PDB entry 1M6X | X-ray diffraction, 2.80 A resolution | chains B and D of the 10 polymer chains in the assembly

Chain B:
Name: Flp recombinase
From: Saccharomyces cerevisiae
Notes: fragment: Flpe
UniProt: P03870 (FLP_YEAST); numbering as in UniProt (aligned over 1-423)
Amino-acid sequence (423 residues; numbered 1 to 423; the number before each row is that of its first residue):
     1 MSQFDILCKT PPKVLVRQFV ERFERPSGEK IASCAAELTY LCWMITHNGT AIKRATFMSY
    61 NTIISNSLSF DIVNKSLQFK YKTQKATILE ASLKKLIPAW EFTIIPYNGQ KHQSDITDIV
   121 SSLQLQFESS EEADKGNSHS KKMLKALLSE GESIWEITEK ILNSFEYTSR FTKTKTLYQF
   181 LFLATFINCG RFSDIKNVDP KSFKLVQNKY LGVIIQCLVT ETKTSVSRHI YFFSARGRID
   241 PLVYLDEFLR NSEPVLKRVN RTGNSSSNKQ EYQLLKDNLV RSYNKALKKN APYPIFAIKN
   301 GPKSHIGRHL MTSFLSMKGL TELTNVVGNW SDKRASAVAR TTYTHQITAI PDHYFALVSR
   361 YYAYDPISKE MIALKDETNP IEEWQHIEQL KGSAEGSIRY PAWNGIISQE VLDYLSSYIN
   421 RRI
Unresolved in the structure: 1, 110-113, 130-135, 333-342, 423
Differences from the reference sequence: engineered mutation Ser2 (Pro in P03870), Ser33 (Leu in P03870), Asn108 (Tyr in P03870), Pro294 (Ser in P03870)
Swiss-Prot annotation at these positions:
  - active site: Tyr343 (O-(3'-phospho-DNA)-tyrosine intermediate)
  - mutagenesis: His305 (H305L/P: Inactive and weakened DNA binding; H305Q: Reduced activity), Arg308 (R308G: Inactive and weakened DNA binding), Tyr343 (Y343F/S: No strand cleavage or recombination)

Chain D:
Name: Flp recombinase
From: Saccharomyces cerevisiae
Notes: fragment: Flpe
UniProt: P03870 (FLP_YEAST); residues 1-423 here = UniProt positions 1-423
Amino-acid sequence (423 residues; numbered 1 to 423; the number before each row is that of its first residue):
     1 MSQFDILCKT PPKVLVRQFV ERFERPSGEK IASCAAELTY LCWMITHNGT AIKRATFMSY
    61 NTIISNSLSF DIVNKSLQFK YKTQKATILE ASLKKLIPAW EFTIIPYNGQ KHQSDITDIV
   121 SSLQLQFESS EEADKGNSHS KKMLKALLSE GESIWEITEK ILNSFEYTSR FTKTKTLYQF
   181 LFLATFINCG RFSDIKNVDP KSFKLVQNKY LGVIIQCLVT ETKTSVSRHI YFFSARGRID
   241 PLVYLDEFLR NSEPVLKRVN RTGNSSSNKQ EYQLLKDNLV RSYNKALKKN APYPIFAIKN
   301 GPKSHIGRHL MTSFLSMKGL TELTNVVGNW SDKRASAVAR TTYTHQITAI PDHYFALVSR
   361 YYAYDPISKE MIALKDETNP IEEWQHIEQL KGSAEGSIRY PAWNGIISQE VLDYLSSYIN
   421 RRI
Unresolved in the structure: 1, 109-113, 130-136, 265-268, 390-394, 423
Differences from the reference sequence: engineered mutation Ser2 (Pro in P03870), Ser33 (Leu in P03870), Asn108 (Tyr in P03870), Pro294 (Ser in P03870); modified residue (343)
Modified / non-standard residues: Tyr343 (o-phosphotyrosine; PTR)
Swiss-Prot annotation at these positions:
  - active site: Tyr343 (O-(3'-phospho-DNA)-tyrosine intermediate)
  - mutagenesis: His305 (H305L/P: Inactive and weakened DNA binding; H305Q: Reduced activity), Arg308 (R308G: Inactive and weakened DNA binding), Tyr343 (Y343F/S: No strand cleavage or recombination)

Interface between chain B and chain D:
Pairs across the interface (30):
  Lys9(B) - Phe127(D)
  Thr10(B) - Phe127(D)
  Pro11(B) - Gln124(D)
  Pro11(B) - Phe127(D)  hydrophobic
  Pro12(B) - Val120(D)
  Pro12(B) - Leu123(D)
  Pro12(B) - Gln124(D)
  Pro12(B) - Phe127(D)
  Lys13(B) - Val120(D)
  Lys13(B) - Gln124(D)  hydrogen bond (backbone-side chain)
  Val16(B) - Val120(D)  hydrophobic
  Tyr40(B) - Leu123(D)
  Met44(B) - Ile119(D)
  Met44(B) - Leu123(D)  hydrophobic
  Ile45(B) - Ile116(D)  hydrophobic
  Asn48(B) - Ser114(D)  hydrogen bond
  Gly49(B) - Ile119(D)
  Gly49(B) - Leu123(D)
  Ser92(B) - Ile116(D)
  Leu93(B) - Ile116(D)
  Lys95(B) - Asp115(D)  salt bridge
  Lys204(B) - Lys145(D)
  Asn264(B) - Phe127(D)
  Asn268(B) - His139(D)  hydrogen bond
  Tyr343(B) - Ser140(D)
  Tyr343(B) - Lys141(D)
  Tyr343(B) - Leu144(D)  hydrophobic
  Tyr343(B) - Pro302(D)
  Tyr343(B) - His309(D)
  Thr344(B) - Lys141(D)
Interface residues without a listed pair, chain B (23 interface residues in all): Cys8, Val14, Leu96, His345
Interface residues without a listed pair, chain D (19 interface residues in all): Thr117, Gln126, Asn137, Lys142

Overview:
23 residues of chain B and 19 residues of chain D are in contact, with 3 hydrogen bonds and 1 salt bridge.
Polar pairs include Lys95(B)-Asp115(D), Lys13(B)-Gln124(D) and Asn48(B)-Ser114(D).
Here chain B is Flp recombinase and chain D is Flp recombinase, both from Saccharomyces cerevisiae. Entry 1M6X
(Flpe-Holliday Junction Complex) was determined by X-ray diffraction.
